PDB entry 1XTT | X-ray diffraction, 1.80 A resolution | chains B and C of the 4 polymer chains in the assembly

== Chain B (and C) ==
Name: Probable uracil phosphoribosyltransferase
Organism: Sulfolobus solfataricus
Notes: EC 2.4.2.9; chain C of this document is another copy of the same molecule, construct and numbering; everything in this record applies to it too
UniProt: Q980Q4 (UPP_SULSO); numbering as in UniProt (aligned over 1-216)
Amino-acid sequence (216 residues; row label = number of the first residue in the row):
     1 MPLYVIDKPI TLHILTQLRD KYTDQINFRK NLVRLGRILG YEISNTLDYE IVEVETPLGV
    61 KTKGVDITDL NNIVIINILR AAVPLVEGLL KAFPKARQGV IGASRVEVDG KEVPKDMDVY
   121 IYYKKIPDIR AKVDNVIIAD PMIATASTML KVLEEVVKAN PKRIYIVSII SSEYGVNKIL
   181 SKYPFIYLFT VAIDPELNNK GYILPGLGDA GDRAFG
Not modelled in the structure: 1, 107-113 (chain C: 1)
Ligand contacts: uridine-5'-monophosphate (U5P): Arg80, Arg105, Asp140, Met142, Ile143, Ala144, Thr145, Ala146, Ser147, Thr148, Gly201, Tyr202, Ile203, Gly208, Asp209, Ala210, Gly211
UniProt features mapped onto this chain:
  - binding site (CTP): Arg29, Lys30, Arg37, Glu87 to Ala96
  - binding site (GTP): Lys30 to Arg34
  - binding site (5-phospho-alpha-D-ribose 1-diphosphate): Arg80, Arg105, Asp140 to Thr148, Asp209
  - binding site (uracil): Ile203, Gly208 to Ala210

== Interface between chain B and chain C ==
Residue-residue contacts (38):
  Gln25(B) - Arg97(C)
  Gln25(B) - Gln98(C)  hydrogen bond (side chain-backbone)
  Gln25(B) - Pro127(C)
  Ile26(B) - Pro94(C)
  Ile26(B) - Lys95(C)
  Ile26(B) - Ala96(C)
  Arg29(B) - Ala96(C)
  Arg29(B) - Gln98(C)  hydrogen bond
  Leu79(B) - Tyr122(C)  hydrophobic
  Arg80(B) - Tyr123(C)  hydrogen bond (backbone-side chain)
  Glu87(B) - Glu87(C)
  Leu90(B) - Arg29(C)
  Leu90(B) - Phe215(C)  hydrophobic
  Lys91(B) - Glu87(C)  salt bridge
  Pro94(B) - Ile26(C)
  Pro94(B) - Arg29(C)  hydrogen bond (backbone-side chain)
  Lys95(B) - Ile26(C)
  Arg97(B) - Phe215(C)
  Gln98(B) - Arg80(C)  hydrogen bond (backbone-side chain)
  Gln98(B) - Phe215(C)  hydrogen bond (backbone-backbone)
  Tyr122(B) - Tyr120(C)  hydrogen bond (backbone-side chain)
  Tyr122(B) - Tyr122(C)
  Tyr122(B) - Tyr123(C)
  Tyr123(B) - Ser104(C)  hydrogen bond
  Tyr123(B) - Tyr120(C)  hydrophobic
  Tyr123(B) - Tyr122(C)  hydrophobic
  Lys125(B) - Arg80(C)
  Lys125(B) - Asp209(C)  salt bridge
  Lys125(B) - Asp212(C)
  Pro127(B) - Gly216(C)
  Gly211(B) - Lys125(C)
  Asp212(B) - Lys125(C)
  Phe215(B) - Gln98(C)
  Phe215(B) - Val100(C)  hydrophobic
  Phe215(B) - Lys125(C)
  Phe215(B) - Ile126(C)
  Phe215(B) - Pro127(C)
  Gly216(B) - Pro127(C)
Also at the interface, not in a pair above, chain B (25 interface residues in all): Val83, Ala96, Gly99, Val100, Ala214
Also at the interface, not in a pair above, chain C (25 interface residues in all): Leu79, Leu90, Gly99, Asp128

== Summary ==
The chain B/chain C interface involves 25 residues from each chain, with 8 hydrogen bonds and 2 salt bridges.
Among the polar pairs are Lys91(B)-Glu87(C), Lys125(B)-Asp209(C) and Gln25(B)-Gln98(C). Ligands of chain B:
uridine-5'-monophosphate.
Chain B and chain C are both Probable uracil phosphoribosyltransferase (Sulfolobus solfataricus); the
structure, Sulfolobus solfataricus uracil phosphoribosyltransferase in complex with uridine 5'-monophosphate
(UMP), was determined by X-ray diffraction together with 1XTU and 1XTV from the same study.
